PDB entry 5MHA | X-ray diffraction, 1.57 A resolution | chains A and B

Chain A (and B):
Name: D-2-hydroxyacid dehydrogenase
Source organism: Haloferax mediterranei ATCC 33500
Notes: EC 1.1.1.-; chain B of this document is another copy of the same molecule, construct and numbering; everything in this record applies to it too
UniProt: Q2VEQ7 (DDH_HALMT); numbering as in UniProt (aligned over 1-308)
Sequence (308 residues; numbered 1 to 308; the number before each row is that of its first residue):
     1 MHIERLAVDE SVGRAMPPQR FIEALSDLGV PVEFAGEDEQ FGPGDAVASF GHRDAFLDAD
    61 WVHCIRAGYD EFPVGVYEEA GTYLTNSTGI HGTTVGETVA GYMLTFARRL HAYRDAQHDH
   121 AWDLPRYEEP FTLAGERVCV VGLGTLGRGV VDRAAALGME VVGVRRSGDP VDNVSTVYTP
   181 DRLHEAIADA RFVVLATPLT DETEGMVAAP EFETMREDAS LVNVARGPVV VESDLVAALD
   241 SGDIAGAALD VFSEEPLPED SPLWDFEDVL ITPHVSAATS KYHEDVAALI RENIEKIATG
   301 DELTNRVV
Curated features (UniProtKB/Swiss-Prot):
  - active site: Arg-226, Glu-255, His-274 (Proton donor)
  - binding site (NAD(+)): Thr-145, Leu-146, Val-224 to Arg-226, Asp-250, His-274 to Ala-277
Ion coordination: Mg2+ site 1: Thr-132, Ala-134; Mg2+ site 2 near Glu-211 (its only coordinating residue here); Mg2+ site 3 near Asp-265 (its only coordinating residue here)
Ligand contacts:
  - 2-Ketohexanoic acid (7N5): Ala-15, Arg-66, Ala-67, Gly-68, His-91, Arg-226, His-274, Ala-277, Tyr-282
  - NADPH (NDP; NADPH dihydro-nicotinamide-adenine-dinucleotide phosphate): Ala-67, Gly-68, Thr-88, Gly-89, His-91, Val-95, Val-141, Gly-142, Leu-143, Gly-144, Thr-145, Leu-146, Gly-147, Val-164, Arg-165, Arg-166, Ser-167, Pro-180, Ala-196, Thr-197, Pro-198, Glu-202, Thr-203, Met-206, Val-224, Ala-225, Arg-226, Asp-250, Val-251, His-274, Ser-276, Ala-277
From the paper describing this entry:
  - binding site for (2R)-2-hydroxyhexanoic acid: His-274
  - catalytic residues: Glu-255 (by similarity / conservation)

Interface between chain A and chain B:
Contacting residue pairs (122; chain A residue first):
  Ala-15(A) with Tyr-127(B)
  Met-16(A) with Tyr-127(B), hydrophobic
  Pro-17(A) with Tyr-127(B)
  Arg-20(A) with Tyr-127(B); Glu-128(B), salt bridge
  Thr-93(A) with Thr-132(B); Ala-134(B)
  Thr-94(A) with Arg-108(B); Thr-132(B)
  Glu-97(A) with Leu-104(B); Thr-132(B); Leu-133(B), hydrogen bond (side chain-backbone); Ala-134(B), hydrogen bond (side chain-backbone)
  Thr-98(A) with Arg-108(B), hydrogen bond
  Ala-100(A) with Leu-104(B), hydrophobic
  Gly-101(A) with Leu-104(B); Leu-110(B)
  Tyr-102(A) with Leu-110(B), hydrophobic
  Leu-104(A) with Glu-97(B); Ala-100(B), hydrophobic; Gly-101(B); Leu-104(B), hydrophobic
  Thr-105(A) with Leu-110(B)
  Arg-108(A) with Thr-94(B), hydrogen bond (side chain-backbone); Glu-97(B); Thr-98(B), hydrogen bond; Val-275(B); Ser-276(B), hydrogen bond (side chain-backbone); Ala-277(B); Ala-278(B), hydrogen bond (side chain-backbone)
  Leu-110(A) with Gly-101(B); Tyr-102(B), hydrophobic; Thr-105(B)
  His-111(A) with Arg-114(B)
  Tyr-113(A) with Ile-271(B); Thr-272(B); Pro-273(B); Val-275(B)
  Arg-114(A) with His-111(B); Asp-115(B), salt bridge; Glu-267(B), hydrogen bond (side chain-backbone); Val-269(B), hydrogen bond (side chain-backbone); Leu-270(B)
  Asp-115(A) with Arg-114(B), salt bridge; His-118(B), salt bridge
  Gln-117(A) with Trp-264(B), hydrogen bond (side chain-backbone); Phe-266(B); Val-269(B), hydrogen bond (side chain-backbone); Leu-270(B); Ile-271(B), hydrogen bond (side chain-backbone)
  His-118(A) with Asp-115(B), salt bridge
  His-120(A) with Glu-259(B), hydrogen bond (side chain-backbone); Trp-264(B); Asp-265(B), salt bridge
  Ala-121(A) with Trp-264(B)
  Trp-122(A) with Phe-252(B), hydrophobic; Glu-255(B); Pro-256(B), hydrophobic; Leu-257(B); Pro-273(B); His-274(B)
  Asp-123(A) with Pro-273(B)
  Leu-124(A) with Pro-273(B)
  Pro-125(A) with Val-275(B)
  Tyr-127(A) with Ala-15(B); Met-16(B), hydrophobic; Pro-17(B); Thr-279(B); Ser-280(B), hydrogen bond (side chain-backbone); Lys-281(B); Tyr-282(B), hydrogen bond (side chain-backbone); His-283(B), hydrogen bond
  Glu-128(A) with Ser-280(B)
  Pro-130(A) with Ala-278(B); Thr-279(B); Ser-280(B), hydrogen bond (backbone-backbone)
  Thr-132(A) with Thr-93(B); Thr-94(B); Glu-97(B)
  Leu-133(A) with Glu-97(B), hydrogen bond (backbone-side chain)
  Ala-134(A) with Thr-93(B); Glu-97(B), hydrogen bond (backbone-side chain)
  Arg-153(A) with Leu-157(B)
  Ala-156(A) with Ala-156(B), hydrophobic
  Leu-157(A) with Arg-153(B)
  Phe-252(A) with Trp-122(B), hydrophobic
  Pro-256(A) with Trp-122(B), hydrophobic
  Leu-257(A) with Trp-122(B)
  Glu-259(A) with His-120(B), hydrogen bond (backbone-side chain)
  Trp-264(A) with Gln-117(B), hydrogen bond (backbone-side chain); His-120(B); Ala-121(B)
  Asp-265(A) with His-120(B), salt bridge
  Phe-266(A) with Gln-117(B)
  Glu-267(A) with Arg-114(B), hydrogen bond (backbone-side chain)
  Val-269(A) with Arg-114(B), hydrogen bond (backbone-side chain); Gln-117(B), hydrogen bond (backbone-side chain)
  Leu-270(A) with Arg-114(B); Gln-117(B)
  Ile-271(A) with Tyr-113(B); Gln-117(B), hydrogen bond (backbone-side chain)
  Thr-272(A) with Tyr-113(B)
  Pro-273(A) with Tyr-113(B); Trp-122(B); Asp-123(B); Leu-124(B)
  His-274(A) with Trp-122(B)
  Val-275(A) with Arg-108(B); Tyr-113(B); Pro-125(B)
  Ser-276(A) with Arg-108(B), hydrogen bond (backbone-side chain)
  Ala-277(A) with Arg-108(B)
  Ala-278(A) with Arg-108(B), hydrogen bond (backbone-side chain); Pro-130(B), hydrophobic
  Thr-279(A) with Tyr-127(B); Pro-130(B)
  Ser-280(A) with Tyr-127(B), hydrogen bond (backbone-side chain); Glu-128(B); Pro-130(B), hydrogen bond (backbone-backbone)
  Lys-281(A) with Tyr-127(B)
  Tyr-282(A) with Tyr-127(B), hydrogen bond (backbone-side chain)
  His-283(A) with Tyr-127(B), hydrogen bond
Also at the interface, not in a pair above, chain A (64 interface residues in all): Ala-116, Asp-119, Phe-131, Glu-255, Leu-263
Also at the interface, not in a pair above, chain B (63 interface residues in all): Arg-20, Ala-116, Phe-131, Leu-263

Summary:
The interface between chain A and chain B involves 64 residues on one side and 63 on the other; the contacts
include 31 hydrogen bonds and 7 salt bridges. Polar pairs include Arg-20(A)/Glu-128(B), Arg-114(A)/Asp-115(B)
and Asp-115(A)/His-118(B). The paper reports the catalytic residue Glu-255(A); a binding site for
(2R)-2-hydroxyhexanoic acid at His-274(A).
Chain A and chain B are both D-2-hydroxyacid dehydrogenase (Haloferax mediterranei ATCC 33500); the structure,
D-2-hydroxyacid dehydrogenases (D2-HDH) from Haloferax mediterranei in complex with a mixture of
2-ketohexanoic acid and 2-hydroxyhexanoic ..., was determined by X-ray diffraction (same publication as 9IBE,
8QZA, 8QZB, 5MH6 and 5MH5).
